Entry 5N67 (X-ray diffraction, 1.90 A resolution); this record covers chain A.

Chain A:
Name: Mitogen-activated protein kinase 14
Organism: Homo sapiens
Notes: EC 2.7.11.24
UniProtKB: Q16539 (MK14_HUMAN); residues 1-360 here = UniProt positions 1-360
Chain sequence (360 residues; row label = number of the first residue in the row):
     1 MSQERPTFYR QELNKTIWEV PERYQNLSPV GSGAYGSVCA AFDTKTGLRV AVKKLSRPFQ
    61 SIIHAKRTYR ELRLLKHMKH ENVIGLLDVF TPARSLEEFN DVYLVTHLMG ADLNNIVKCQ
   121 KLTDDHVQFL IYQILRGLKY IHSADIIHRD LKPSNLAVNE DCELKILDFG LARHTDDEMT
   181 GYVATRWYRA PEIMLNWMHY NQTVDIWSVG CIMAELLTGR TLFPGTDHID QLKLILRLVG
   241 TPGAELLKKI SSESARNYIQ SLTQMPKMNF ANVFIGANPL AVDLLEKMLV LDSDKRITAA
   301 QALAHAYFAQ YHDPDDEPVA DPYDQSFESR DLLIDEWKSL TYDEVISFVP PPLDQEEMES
Unresolved in the structure: 1-4, 33-35, 117-121, 170-183, 354-360
UniProt features mapped onto this chain:
  - motif: Thr-180 to Tyr-182 (TXY)
  - active site: Asp-168 (Proton acceptor)
  - binding site (ATP): Val-30 to Val-38, Lys-53
  - modified residue: Ser-2 (N-acetylserine), Thr-16 (Phosphothreonine), Lys-53 (N6-acetyllysine), Lys-152 (N6-acetyllysine), Thr-180 (Phosphothreonine), Tyr-182 (Phosphotyrosine), Thr-263 (Phosphothreonine), Tyr-323 (Phosphotyrosine)
Small-molecule neighbours: 8ON (1-[4-[4-[7-azanyl-4-(2-phenylethylamino)quinazolin-2-yl]phenyl]piperazin-1-yl]ethanone): Pro-191, Glu-192, Leu-195, Asn-196, Trp-197, Leu-232, Leu-236, Pro-242, Leu-246, Lys-249, Ile-250, Ser-251, Ser-252, Ser-254, Ala-255, Ile-259, Leu-291, Asp-292, Ser-293, Asp-294
From the paper describing this entry:
  - binding site for 8ON: Trp-197, Asp-294

In short:
Ligands of chain A: compound 8ON. From UniProt: active-site residue Asp-168 and 10 ATP-binding residues. From
the paper: a binding site for 8ON at Trp-197 and Asp-294.
Chain A is Mitogen-activated protein kinase 14 (Homo sapiens); the structure, Crystal Structure of p38alpha in
Complex with Lipid Pocket Ligand 9l, was determined by X-ray diffraction, deposited together with 5N63, 5N64,
5N65, 5N66 and 5N68.
